Entry 8JUU (electron microscopy, 3.80 A resolution); this record covers chains A and L of the 16 polymer chains in the assembly.

Chain A:
Molecule: LDL receptor related protein 2
From: Rattus norvegicus
Reference sequence: A0A0G2K9W7 (A0A0G2K9W7_RAT); residues 1-4660 here = UniProt positions 1-4660
Sequence (4660 residues; numbered 1 to 4660; the number before each row is that of its first residue):
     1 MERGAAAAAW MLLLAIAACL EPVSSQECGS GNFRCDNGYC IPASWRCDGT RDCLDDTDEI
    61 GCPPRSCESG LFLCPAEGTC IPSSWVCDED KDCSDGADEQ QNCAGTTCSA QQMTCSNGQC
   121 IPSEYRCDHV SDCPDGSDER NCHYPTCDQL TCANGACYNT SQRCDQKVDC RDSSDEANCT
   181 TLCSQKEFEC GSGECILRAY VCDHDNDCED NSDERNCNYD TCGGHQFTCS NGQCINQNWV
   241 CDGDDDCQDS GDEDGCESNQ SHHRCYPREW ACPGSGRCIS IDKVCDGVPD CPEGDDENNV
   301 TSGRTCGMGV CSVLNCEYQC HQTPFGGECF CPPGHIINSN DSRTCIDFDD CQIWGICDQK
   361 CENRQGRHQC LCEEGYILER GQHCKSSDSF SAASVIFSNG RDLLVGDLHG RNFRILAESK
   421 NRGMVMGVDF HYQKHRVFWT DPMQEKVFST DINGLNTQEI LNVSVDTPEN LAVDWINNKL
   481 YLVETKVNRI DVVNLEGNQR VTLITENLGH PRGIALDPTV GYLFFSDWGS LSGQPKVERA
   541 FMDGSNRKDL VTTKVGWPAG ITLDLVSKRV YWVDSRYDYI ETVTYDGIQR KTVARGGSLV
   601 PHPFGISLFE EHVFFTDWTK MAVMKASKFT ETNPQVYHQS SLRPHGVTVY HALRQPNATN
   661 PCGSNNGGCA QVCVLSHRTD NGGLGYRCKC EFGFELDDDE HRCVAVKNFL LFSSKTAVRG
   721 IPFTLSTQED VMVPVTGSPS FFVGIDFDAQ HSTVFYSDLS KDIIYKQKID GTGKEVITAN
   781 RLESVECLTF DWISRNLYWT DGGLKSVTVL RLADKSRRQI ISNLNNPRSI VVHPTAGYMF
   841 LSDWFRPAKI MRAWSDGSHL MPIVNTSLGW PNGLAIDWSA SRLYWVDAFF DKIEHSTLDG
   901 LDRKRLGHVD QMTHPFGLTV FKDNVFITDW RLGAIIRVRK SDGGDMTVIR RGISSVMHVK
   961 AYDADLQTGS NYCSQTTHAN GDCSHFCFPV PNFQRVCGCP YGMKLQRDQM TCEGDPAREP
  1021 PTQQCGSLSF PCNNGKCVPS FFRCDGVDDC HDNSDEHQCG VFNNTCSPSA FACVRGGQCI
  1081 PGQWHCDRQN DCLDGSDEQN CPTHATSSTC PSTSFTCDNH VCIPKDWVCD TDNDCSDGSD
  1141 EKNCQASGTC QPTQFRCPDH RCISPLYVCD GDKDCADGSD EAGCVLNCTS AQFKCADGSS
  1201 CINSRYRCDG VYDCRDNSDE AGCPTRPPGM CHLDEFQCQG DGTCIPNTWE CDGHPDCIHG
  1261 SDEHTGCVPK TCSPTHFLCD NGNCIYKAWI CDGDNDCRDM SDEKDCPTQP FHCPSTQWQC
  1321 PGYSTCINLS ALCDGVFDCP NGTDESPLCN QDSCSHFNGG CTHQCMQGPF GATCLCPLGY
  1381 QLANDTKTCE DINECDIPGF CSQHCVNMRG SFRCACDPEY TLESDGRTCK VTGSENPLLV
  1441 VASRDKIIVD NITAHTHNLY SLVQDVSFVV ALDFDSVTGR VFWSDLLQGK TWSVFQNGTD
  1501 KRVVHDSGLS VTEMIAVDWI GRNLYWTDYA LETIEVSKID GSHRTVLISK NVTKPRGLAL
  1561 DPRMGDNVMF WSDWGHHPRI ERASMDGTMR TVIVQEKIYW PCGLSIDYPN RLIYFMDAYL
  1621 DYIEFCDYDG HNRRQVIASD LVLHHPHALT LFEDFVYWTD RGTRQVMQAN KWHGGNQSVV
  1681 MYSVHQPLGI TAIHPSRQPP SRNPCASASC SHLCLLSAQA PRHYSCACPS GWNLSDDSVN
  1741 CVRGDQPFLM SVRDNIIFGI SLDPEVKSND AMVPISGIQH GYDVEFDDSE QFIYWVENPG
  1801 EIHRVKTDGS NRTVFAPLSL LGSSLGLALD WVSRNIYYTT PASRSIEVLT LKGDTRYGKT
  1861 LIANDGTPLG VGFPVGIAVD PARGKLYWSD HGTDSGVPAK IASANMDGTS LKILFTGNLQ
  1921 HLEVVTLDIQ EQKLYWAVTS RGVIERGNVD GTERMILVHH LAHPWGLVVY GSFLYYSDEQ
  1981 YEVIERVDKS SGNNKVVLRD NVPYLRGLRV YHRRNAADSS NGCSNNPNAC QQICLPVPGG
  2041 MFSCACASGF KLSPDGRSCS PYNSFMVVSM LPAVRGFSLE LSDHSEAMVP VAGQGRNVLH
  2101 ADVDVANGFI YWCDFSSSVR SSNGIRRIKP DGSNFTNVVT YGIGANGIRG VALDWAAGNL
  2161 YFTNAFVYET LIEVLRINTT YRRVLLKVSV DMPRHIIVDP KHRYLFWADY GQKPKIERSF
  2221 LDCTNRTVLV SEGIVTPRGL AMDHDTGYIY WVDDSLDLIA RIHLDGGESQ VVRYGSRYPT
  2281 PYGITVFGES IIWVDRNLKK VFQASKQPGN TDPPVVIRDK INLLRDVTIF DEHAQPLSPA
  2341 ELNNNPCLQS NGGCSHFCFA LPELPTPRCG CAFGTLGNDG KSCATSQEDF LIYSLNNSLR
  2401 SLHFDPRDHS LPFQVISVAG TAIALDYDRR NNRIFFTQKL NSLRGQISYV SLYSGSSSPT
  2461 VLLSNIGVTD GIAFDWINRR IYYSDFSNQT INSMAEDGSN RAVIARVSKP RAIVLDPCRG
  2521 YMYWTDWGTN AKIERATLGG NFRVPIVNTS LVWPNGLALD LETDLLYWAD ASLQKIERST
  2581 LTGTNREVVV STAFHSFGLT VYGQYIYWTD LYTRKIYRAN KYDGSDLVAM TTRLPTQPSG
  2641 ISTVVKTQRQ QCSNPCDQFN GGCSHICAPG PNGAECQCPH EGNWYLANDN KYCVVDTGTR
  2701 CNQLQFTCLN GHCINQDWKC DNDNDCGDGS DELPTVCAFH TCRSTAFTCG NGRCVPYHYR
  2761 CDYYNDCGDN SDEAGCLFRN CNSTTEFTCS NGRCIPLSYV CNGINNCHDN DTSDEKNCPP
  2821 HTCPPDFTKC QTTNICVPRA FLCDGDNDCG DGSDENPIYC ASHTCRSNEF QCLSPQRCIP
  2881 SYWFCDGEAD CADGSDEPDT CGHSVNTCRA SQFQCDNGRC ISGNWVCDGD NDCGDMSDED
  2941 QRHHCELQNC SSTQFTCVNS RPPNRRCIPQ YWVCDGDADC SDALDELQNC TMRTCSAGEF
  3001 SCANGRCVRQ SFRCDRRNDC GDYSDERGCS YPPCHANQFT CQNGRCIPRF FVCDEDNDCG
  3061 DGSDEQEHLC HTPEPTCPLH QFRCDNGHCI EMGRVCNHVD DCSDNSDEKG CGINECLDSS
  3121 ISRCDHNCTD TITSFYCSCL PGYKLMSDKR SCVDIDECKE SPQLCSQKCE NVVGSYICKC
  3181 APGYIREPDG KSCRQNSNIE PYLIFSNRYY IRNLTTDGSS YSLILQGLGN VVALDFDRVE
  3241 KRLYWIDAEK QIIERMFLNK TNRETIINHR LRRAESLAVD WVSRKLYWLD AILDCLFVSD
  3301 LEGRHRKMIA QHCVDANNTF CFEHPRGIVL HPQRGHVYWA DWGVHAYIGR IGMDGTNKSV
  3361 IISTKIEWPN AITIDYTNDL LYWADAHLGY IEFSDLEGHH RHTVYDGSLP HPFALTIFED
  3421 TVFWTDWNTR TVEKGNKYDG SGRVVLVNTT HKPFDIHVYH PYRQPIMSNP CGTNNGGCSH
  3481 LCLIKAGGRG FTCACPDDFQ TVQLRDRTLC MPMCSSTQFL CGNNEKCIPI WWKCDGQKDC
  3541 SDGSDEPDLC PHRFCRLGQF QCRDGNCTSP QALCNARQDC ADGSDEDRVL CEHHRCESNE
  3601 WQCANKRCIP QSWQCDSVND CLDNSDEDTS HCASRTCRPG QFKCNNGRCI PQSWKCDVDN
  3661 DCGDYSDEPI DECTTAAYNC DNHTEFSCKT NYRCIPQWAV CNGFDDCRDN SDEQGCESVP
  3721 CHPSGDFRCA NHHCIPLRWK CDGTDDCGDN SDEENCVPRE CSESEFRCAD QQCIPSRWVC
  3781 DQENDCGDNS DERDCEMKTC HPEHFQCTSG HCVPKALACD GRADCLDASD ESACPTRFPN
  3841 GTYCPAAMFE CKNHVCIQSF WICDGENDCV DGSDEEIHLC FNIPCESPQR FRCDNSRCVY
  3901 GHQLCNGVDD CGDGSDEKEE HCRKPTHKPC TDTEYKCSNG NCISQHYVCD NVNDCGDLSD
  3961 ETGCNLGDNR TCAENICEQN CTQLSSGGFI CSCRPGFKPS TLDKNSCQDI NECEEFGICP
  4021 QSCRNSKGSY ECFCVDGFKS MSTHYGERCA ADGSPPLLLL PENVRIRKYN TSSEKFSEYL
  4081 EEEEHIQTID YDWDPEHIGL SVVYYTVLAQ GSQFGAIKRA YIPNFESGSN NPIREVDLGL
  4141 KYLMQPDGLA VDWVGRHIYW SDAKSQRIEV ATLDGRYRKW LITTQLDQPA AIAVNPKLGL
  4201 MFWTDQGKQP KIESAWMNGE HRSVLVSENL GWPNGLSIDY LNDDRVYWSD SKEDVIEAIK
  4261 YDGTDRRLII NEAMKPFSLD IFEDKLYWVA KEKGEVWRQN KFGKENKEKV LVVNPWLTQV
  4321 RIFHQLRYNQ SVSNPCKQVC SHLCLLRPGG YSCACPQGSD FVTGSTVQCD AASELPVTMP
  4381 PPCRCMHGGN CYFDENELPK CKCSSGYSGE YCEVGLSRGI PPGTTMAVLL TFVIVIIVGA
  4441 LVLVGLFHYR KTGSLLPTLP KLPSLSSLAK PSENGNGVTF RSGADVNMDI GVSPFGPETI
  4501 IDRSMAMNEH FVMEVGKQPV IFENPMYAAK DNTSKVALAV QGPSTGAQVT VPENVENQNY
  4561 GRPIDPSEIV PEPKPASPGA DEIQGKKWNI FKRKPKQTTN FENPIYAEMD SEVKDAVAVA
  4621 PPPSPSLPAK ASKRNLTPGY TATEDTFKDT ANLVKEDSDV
Not modelled in the structure: 1-26, 105-185, 4416-4660
Cystine bridges: Cys-28/Cys-40, Cys-35/Cys-53, Cys-47/Cys-62, Cys-67/Cys-80, Cys-74/Cys-93, Cys-87/Cys-103, Cys-190/Cys-208, Cys-222/Cys-234, Cys-229/Cys-247, Cys-241/Cys-256, Cys-265/Cys-278, Cys-272/Cys-291, Cys-285/Cys-306, Cys-311/Cys-320, Cys-316/Cys-329, Cys-331/Cys-345, Cys-351/Cys-361, Cys-357/Cys-370, Cys-372/Cys-384, Cys-662/Cys-673, Cys-669/Cys-688, Cys-690/Cys-703, Cys-973/Cys-987, Cys-983/Cys-997, Cys-999/Cys-1012, Cys-1025/Cys-1037, Cys-1032/Cys-1050, Cys-1044/Cys-1059, Cys-1066/Cys-1079, Cys-1073/Cys-1092, Cys-1086/Cys-1101, Cys-1110/Cys-1122, Cys-1117/Cys-1135, Cys-1129/Cys-1144, Cys-1150/Cys-1162, Cys-1157/Cys-1175, Cys-1169/Cys-1184, Cys-1188/Cys-1201, Cys-1195/Cys-1214, Cys-1208/Cys-1223, Cys-1231/Cys-1244, Cys-1238/Cys-1257, Cys-1251/Cys-1267, Cys-1272/Cys-1284, Cys-1279/Cys-1297, Cys-1291/Cys-1306, Cys-1313/Cys-1326, Cys-1320/Cys-1339, Cys-1333/Cys-1349, Cys-1354/Cys-1365, Cys-1361/Cys-1374, Cys-1376/Cys-1389, Cys-1395/Cys-1405, Cys-1401/Cys-1414, Cys-1416/Cys-1429, Cys-1710/Cys-1726, Cys-1728/Cys-1741, Cys-2023/Cys-2034, Cys-2030/Cys-2044, Cys-2046/Cys-2059, Cys-2347/Cys-2358, Cys-2354/Cys-2369, Cys-2371/Cys-2383, Cys-2518/Cys-2652, Cys-2656/Cys-2667, Cys-2663/Cys-2676, Cys-2678/Cys-2693, Cys-2701/Cys-2713, Cys-2708/Cys-2726, Cys-2720/Cys-2737, Cys-2742/Cys-2754, Cys-2749/Cys-2767, Cys-2761/Cys-2776, Cys-2781/Cys-2794, Cys-2789/Cys-2807, Cys-2801/Cys-2818, Cys-2823/Cys-2836, Cys-2830/Cys-2849, Cys-2843/Cys-2860, Cys-2865/Cys-2878, Cys-2872/Cys-2891, Cys-2885/Cys-2901, Cys-2908/Cys-2920, Cys-2915/Cys-2933, Cys-2927/Cys-2945, Cys-2950/Cys-2967, Cys-2957/Cys-2980, Cys-2974/Cys-2990, Cys-2995/Cys-3007, Cys-3002/Cys-3020, Cys-3014/Cys-3029, Cys-3034/Cys-3046, Cys-3041/Cys-3059, Cys-3053/Cys-3070, Cys-3077/Cys-3089, Cys-3084/Cys-3102, Cys-3096/Cys-3111, Cys-3116/Cys-3128, Cys-3124/Cys-3137, Cys-3139/Cys-3152, Cys-3158/Cys-3169, Cys-3165/Cys-3178, Cys-3180/Cys-3193, Cys-3313/Cys-3321, Cys-3471/Cys-3482, Cys-3478/Cys-3493, Cys-3495/Cys-3510, Cys-3514/Cys-3527, Cys-3521/Cys-3540, Cys-3534/Cys-3550, Cys-3555/Cys-3567, Cys-3562/Cys-3580, Cys-3574/Cys-3591, Cys-3596/Cys-3608, Cys-3603/Cys-3621, Cys-3615/Cys-3632, Cys-3637/Cys-3649, Cys-3644/Cys-3662, Cys-3656/Cys-3673, Cys-3680/Cys-3694, Cys-3688/Cys-3707, Cys-3701/Cys-3716, Cys-3721/Cys-3734, Cys-3729/Cys-3747, Cys-3741/Cys-3756, Cys-3761/Cys-3773, Cys-3768/Cys-3786, Cys-3780/Cys-3795, Cys-3800/Cys-3812, Cys-3807/Cys-3825, Cys-3819/Cys-3834, Cys-3844/Cys-3856, Cys-3851/Cys-3869, Cys-3863/Cys-3880, Cys-3885/Cys-3898, Cys-3893/Cys-3911, Cys-3905/Cys-3922, Cys-3930/Cys-3942, Cys-3937/Cys-3955, Cys-3949/Cys-3964, Cys-3972/Cys-3981, Cys-3977/Cys-3991, Cys-3993/Cys-4007, Cys-4013/Cys-4023, Cys-4019/Cys-4032, Cys-4034/Cys-4049, Cys-4336/Cys-4344, Cys-4340/Cys-4353, Cys-4355/Cys-4369, Cys-4383/Cys-4391, Cys-4385/Cys-4401, Cys-4403/Cys-4412
Glycans and other covalent adducts: 2-acetamido-2-deoxy-alpha-D-galactopyranose (A2G) linked to Thr-221, Thr-1022, Thr-1065, Thr-1109, Thr-1149, Thr-1225, Thr-1271, Thr-2741, Thr-3636, Thr-3799, Thr-3836; N-acetylglucosamine (NAG) linked to Asn-340, Asn-462, Asn-657, Asn-865, Asn-1063, Asn-1187, Asn-1384, Asn-1451, Asn-1497, Asn-1551, Asn-1676, Asn-1733, Asn-1811, Asn-2134, Asn-2178, Asn-2225, Asn-2396, Asn-2488, Asn-2548, Asn-2782, Asn-2810, Asn-3127, Asn-3213, Asn-3259, Asn-3317, Asn-3357, Asn-3448, Asn-3566, Asn-3682, Asn-3840, Asn-3980, Asn-4070, Asn-4329
Bound ions: Ca2+ site 1: Trp-45, Asp-48, Thr-50, Asp-52, Asp-58, Glu-59; Ca2+ site 2: Trp-85, Asp-88, Asp-90, Asp-92, Asp-98, Glu-99; Ca2+ site 3: Tyr-200, Asp-203, Asp-205, Asp-207, Asp-213, Glu-214; Ca2+ site 4: Trp-239, Asp-242, Asp-244, Asp-246, Asp-252, Glu-253; Ca2+ site 5: Lys-283, Asp-286, Val-288, Asp-290, Asp-296, Glu-297; Ca2+ site 6: Ser-575, Asp-578, Pro-601, Thr-1131; Ca2+ site 7: Ala-888, Asp-891, Thr-913; Ca2+ site 8: Phe-1042, Asp-1045, Val-1047, Asp-1049, Asp-1055, Glu-1056; Ca2+ site 9: Trp-1084, Asp-1087, Gln-1089, Asp-1091, Asp-1097, Glu-1098; Ca2+ site 10: Trp-1127, Asp-1130, Asp-1132, Asp-1134, Asp-1140, Glu-1141; Ca2+ site 11: Tyr-1167, Asp-1170, Asp-1172, Asp-1174, Asp-1180, Glu-1181; Ca2+ site 12: Tyr-1206, Asp-1209, Val-1211, Asp-1213, Asp-1219, Glu-1220; 32 more Ca2+ sites not listed; 1 more Ni2+ sites not listed

Chain L:
Molecule: unclear peptide
From: Rattus norvegicus
Sequence (5 residues; numbered 0 to 4; the number before each row is that of its first residue; numbering starts at 0; X marks 4 residues of unknown identity (built as UNK)):
     0 XXNXX

Chain A / chain L interface:
Contacting residue pairs (5):
  Arg-2511(A) / Asn-2(L)  hydrogen bond (side chain-backbone)
  Trp-2527(A) / Asn-2(L)
  Trp-2553(A) / Asn-2(L)
  Asn-2555(A) / Asn-2(L)  hydrogen bond
  His-2595(A) / Asn-2(L)  hydrogen bond
Interface residues without a listed pair, chain A (9 interface residues in all): Ile-2423, Ala-2571, Leu-2611, Gln-2637

Summary:
9 residues of chain A and 1 residues of chain L are in contact, with 3 hydrogen bonds. Among the polar pairs
are Arg-2511(A)/Asn-2(L), Asn-2555(A)/Asn-2(L) and His-2595(A)/Asn-2(L). Covalently linked
N-acetylglucosamine: at Asn-340(A), Asn-462(A), Asn-657(A), Asn-865(A), Asn-1063(A) and Asn-1187(A) and 27
more.
Chain A is LDL receptor related protein 2 and chain L is unclear peptide, both from Rattus norvegicus; the
structure, rat megalin, was determined by electron microscopy, deposited together with 8JUT, 8JX8, 8JX9, 8JXA,
8JXB, 8JXC and 5 further entries.
